PDB entry 7DER | X-ray diffraction, 1.03 A resolution | chain A

Chain A:
Protein: Lysozyme C
From: Gallus gallus
Notes: EC 3.2.1.17
UniProt: P00698 (LYSC_CHICK); residues 1-129 here correspond to UniProt positions 19-147 (UniProt number = residue number + 18)
Chain sequence (129 residues; row label = number of the first residue in the row):
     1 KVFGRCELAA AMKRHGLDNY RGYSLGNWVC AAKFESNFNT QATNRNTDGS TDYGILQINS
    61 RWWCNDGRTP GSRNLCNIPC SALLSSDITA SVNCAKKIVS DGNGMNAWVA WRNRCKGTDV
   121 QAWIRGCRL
Disulfides: Cys-6/Cys-127, Cys-30/Cys-115, Cys-64/Cys-80, Cys-76/Cys-94
Ion coordination: Na+: Ser-60, Cys-64, Ser-72, Arg-73
UniProt features mapped onto this chain:
  - active site: Glu-35, Asp-52
  - binding site (substrate): Asp-101
What the authors report for this chain:
  - catalytic residues: Glu-35 (citing earlier work)

In short:
Ser-60, Cys-64, Ser-72 and Arg-73 form the Na+ site. From UniProt: active-site residues Glu-35 and Asp-52 and
substrate-binding residue Asp-101. The paper reports the catalytic residue Glu-35.
Chain A is Lysozyme C (Gallus gallus); the structure, Lysozyme alone in H2O, was determined by X-ray
diffraction, deposited together with 7BR5 and 7DEQ.
